Entry 9BDU (X-ray diffraction, 2.03 A resolution); this record covers chains A and D of the 4 polymer chains in the assembly.

== Chain A ==
Protein: Transcription factor p65
Source organism: Mus musculus
UniProtKB: Q04207 (TF65_MOUSE); numbering as in UniProt (aligned over 19-304)
Amino-acid sequence (287 residues; each row starts with the number of its first residue):
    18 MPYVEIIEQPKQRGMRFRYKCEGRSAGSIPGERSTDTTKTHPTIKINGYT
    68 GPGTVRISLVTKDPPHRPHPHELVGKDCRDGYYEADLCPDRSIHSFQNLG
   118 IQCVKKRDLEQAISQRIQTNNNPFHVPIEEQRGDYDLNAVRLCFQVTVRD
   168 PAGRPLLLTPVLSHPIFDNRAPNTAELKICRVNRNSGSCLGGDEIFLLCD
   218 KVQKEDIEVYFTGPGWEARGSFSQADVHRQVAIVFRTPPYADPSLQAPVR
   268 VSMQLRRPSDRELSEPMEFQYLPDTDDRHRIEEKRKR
Disordered / not traced: 18, 294-304
Construct notes: initiating methionine (18)
UniProt features mapped onto this chain:
  - motif: Lys-301 to Arg-304 (Nuclear localization signal)
  - modified residue: Cys-38 (Cysteine persulfide), Lys-122 (N6-acetyllysine), Lys-123 (N6-acetyllysine), Thr-176 (Phosphothreonine), Lys-218 (N6-acetyllysine), Lys-221 (N6-acetyllysine), Thr-254 (Phosphothreonine), Ser-276 (Phosphoserine), Ser-281 (Phosphoserine)
  - cross-link (Glycyl lysine isopeptide (Lys-Gly)): Lys-37 (interchain with G-Cter in SUMO3), Lys-122 (interchain with G-Cter in SUMO3), Lys-123 (interchain with G-Cter in SUMO3)
  - mutagenesis: Cys-38 (C38S: Abolishes sulfhydration and impairs interaction with RPS3), Ser-281 (S281A/E: Abolishes DNA-binding and transcriptional activity)

== Chain D ==
Molecule: 19-nt DNA strand
Sequence (19 nucleotides; numbered 201 to 219; the number before each row is that of its first residue):
   201 ATCACTGGAATTTCCCAGT

== Interface between chain A and chain D ==
Pairs across the interface (23; chain A residue first):
  Arg-33(A) / DT213(D)  base contact
  Arg-33(A) / DC214(D)  base contact
  Tyr-36(A) / DT211(D)  sugar contact
  Tyr-36(A) / DT212(D)  hydrogen bond to the phosphate
  Tyr-36(A) / DT213(D)  base contact
  Cys-38(A) / DT213(D)  hydrogen bond to the phosphate
  Glu-39(A) / DT213(D)  base contact
  Glu-39(A) / DC214(D)  hydrogen bond to the base
  Lys-122(A) / DT212(D)  phosphate contact
  Lys-122(A) / DT213(D)  salt bridge to the phosphate
  Lys-123(A) / DT211(D)  phosphate contact
  Lys-123(A) / DT212(D)  hydrogen bond to the phosphate
  Asn-155(A) / DT211(D)  hydrogen bond to the phosphate
  Arg-187(A) / DT212(D)  base contact
  Arg-187(A) / DT213(D)  hydrogen bond to the base
  Pro-189(A) / DA210(D)  phosphate contact
  Gln-220(A) / DA210(D)  hydrogen bond to the phosphate
  Lys-221(A) / DG208(D)  hydrogen bond to the phosphate
  Lys-221(A) / DA209(D)  salt bridge to the phosphate
  Arg-246(A) / DG208(D)  salt bridge to the phosphate
  Arg-246(A) / DA209(D)  phosphate contact
  Gln-247(A) / DA209(D)  sugar contact
  Gln-247(A) / DA210(D)  hydrogen bond to the phosphate
Also at the interface, not in a pair above, chain A (16 interface residues in all): Arg-35, Arg-41, Lys-218
Also at the interface, not in a pair above, chain D (8 interface residues in all): DC215

== In short ==
The interface between chain A and chain D involves 16 residues on one side and 8 on the other; the contacts
include 9 hydrogen bonds and 3 salt bridges. Polar pairs include Glu-39(A)/DC214(D), Arg-187(A)/DT213(D) and
Tyr-36(A)/DT212(D). UniProt lists 2 mutagenesis sites on chain A.
Chain A is Transcription factor p65 (Mus musculus) and chain D is a 19-nt DNA strand; the structure, NF-kappaB
RelA homo-dimer bound to AT-centric kappaB DNA, was determined by X-ray diffraction (same publication as 9BDV,
9BDW and 9BDX).
